8WLT - chains AB and AG of the 213 polymer chains in the assembly; structure by electron microscopy, 4.10 A resolution (low resolution: residue-level contacts below are approximate; hydrogen-bond / salt-bridge calls are withheld).

== Chain AB ==
Protein: Flagellar basal-body rod protein FlgF
Source organism: Salmonella enterica subsp. enterica serovar Typhimurium str. LT2
UniProt: P16323 (FLGF_SALTY); numbering as in UniProt (aligned over 1-251)
Chain sequence (251 residues; numbered 1 to 251; the number before each row is that of its first residue):
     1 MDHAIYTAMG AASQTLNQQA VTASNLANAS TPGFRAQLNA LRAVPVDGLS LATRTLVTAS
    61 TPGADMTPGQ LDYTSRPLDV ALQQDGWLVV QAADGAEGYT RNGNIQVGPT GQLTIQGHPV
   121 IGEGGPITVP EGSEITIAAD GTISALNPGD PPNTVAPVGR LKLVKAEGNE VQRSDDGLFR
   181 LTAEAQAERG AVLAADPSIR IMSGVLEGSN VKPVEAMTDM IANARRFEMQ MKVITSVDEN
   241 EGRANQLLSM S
Not modelled in the structure: 1, 251

== Chain AG ==
Protein: Flagellar basal-body rod protein FlgG
Source organism: Salmonella enterica subsp. enterica serovar Typhimurium str. LT2
UniProt: P0A1J3 (FLGG_SALTY); residue numbers follow UniProt; this construct covers 1-260
Chain sequence (260 residues; each row starts with the number of its first residue):
     1 MISSLWIAKT GLDAQQTNMD VIANNLANVS TNGFKRQRAV FEDLLYQTIR QPGAQSSEQT
    61 TLPSGLQIGT GVRPVATERL HSQGNLSQTN NSKDVAIKGQ GFFQVMLPDG TSAYTRDGSF
   121 QVDQNGQLVT AGGFQVQPAI TIPANALSIT IGRDGVVSVT QQGQAAPVQV GQLNLTTFMN
   181 DTGLESIGEN LYIETQSSGA PNESTPGLNG AGLLYQGYVE TSNVNVAEEL VNMIQVQRAY
   241 EINSKAVSTT DQMLQKLTQL
Not modelled in the structure: 1, 56-59

== How chain AB and chain AG interact ==
Pairs across the interface (98; chain AB residue first):
  Thr-15(AB) with Met-253(AG)
  Leu-16(AB) with Ile-2(AG)
  Asn-17(AB) with Ile-68(AG)
  Gln-19(AB) with Ser-4(AG); Ala-246(AG); Thr-249(AG); Thr-250(AG); Met-253(AG)
  Ala-20(AB) with Ser-3(AG); Ile-7(AG); Ile-68(AG)
  Val-21(AB) with Ile-68(AG)
  Ser-24(AB) with Ile-7(AG)
  Leu-26(AB) with Ile-242(AG); Asn-243(AG); Ala-246(AG)
  Ala-27(AB) with Gly-11(AG); Val-72(AG); Asn-243(AG)
  Asn-28(AB) with Asp-43(AG); Gly-71(AG); Val-72(AG)
  Ala-29(AB) with Gln-15(AG); Gln-235(AG); Ala-239(AG)
  Ser-30(AB) with Asn-18(AG); Phe-41(AG)
  Thr-31(AB) with Phe-41(AG); Val-72(AG)
  Pro-32(AB) with Val-40(AG); Phe-41(AG)
  Phe-34(AB) with Asp-43(AG); Tyr-46(AG)
  Gln-37(AB) with Gln-67(AG)
  Arg-42(AB) with Leu-62(AG); Pro-63(AG)
  Thr-58(AB) with Arg-50(AG)
  Ala-59(AB) with Arg-50(AG); Leu-66(AG)
  Ser-60(AB) with Gly-65(AG); Leu-66(AG)
  Thr-61(AB) with Gly-65(AG); Leu-66(AG); Gln-67(AG)
  Gln-70(AB) with Gln-235(AG)
  Thr-74(AB) with Arg-38(AG); Glu-228(AG)
  Arg-76(AB) with Arg-38(AG); Leu-80(AG)
  Asp-79(AB) with Arg-38(AG)
  Asn-104(AB) with Arg-38(AG); Val-40(AG); Glu-78(AG)
  Gln-106(AB) with Glu-78(AG); Asn-180(AG); Thr-182(AG)
  Val-107(AB) with Asn-180(AG)
  Pro-109(AB) with Met-179(AG); Asn-180(AG); Ser-197(AG); Ser-198(AG)
  Gln-116(AB) with Glu-42(AG)
  Glu-131(AB) with Met-179(AG)
  Gly-132(AB) with Met-179(AG)
  Pro-148(AB) with Gln-100(AG); Gly-210(AG)
  Gly-149(AB) with Gly-210(AG)
  Gln-172(AB) with Pro-52(AG)
  Arg-173(AB) with Tyr-46(AG); Gln-67(AG)
  Ser-174(AB) with Tyr-46(AG); Gln-67(AG)
  Asp-175(AB) with Leu-45(AG); Tyr-46(AG); Thr-48(AG); Gln-67(AG)
  Gly-177(AB) with Tyr-46(AG)
  Glu-184(AB) with Gln-55(AG)
  Leu-206(AB) with Arg-38(AG)
  Pro-213(AB) with Ile-242(AG)
  Met-217(AB) with Ile-242(AG); Lys-245(AG)
  Met-220(AB) with Lys-245(AG); Ala-246(AG); Thr-249(AG)
  Ile-221(AB) with Lys-245(AG)
  Asn-223(AB) with Met-253(AG)
  Ala-224(AB) with Thr-249(AG); Met-253(AG)
  Arg-225(AB) with Gln-252(AG)
  Phe-227(AB) with Met-253(AG); Leu-257(AG)
  Glu-228(AB) with Lys-256(AG)
  Met-231(AB) with Lys-256(AG); Leu-257(AG); Leu-260(AG)
  Ile-234(AB) with Leu-260(AG)
  Thr-235(AB) with Leu-260(AG)
Interface residues without a listed pair, chain AB (61 interface residues in all): Gln-14, Ala-23, Pro-62, Asp-72, Ser-75, Gly-108, Glu-134, Asp-176
Interface residues without a listed pair, chain AG (57 interface residues in all): Thr-10, Thr-61, Ser-82, Phe-178, Gln-196, Gly-199, Asn-209, Leu-254

== Summary ==
61 residues of chain AB and 57 residues of chain AG are in contact.
Chain AB is Flagellar basal-body rod protein FlgF and chain AG is Flagellar basal-body rod protein FlgG, both
from Salmonella enterica subsp. enterica serovar Typhimurium str. LT2; the structure, Cryo-EM structure of the
membrane-anchored part of the flagellar motor-hook complex in the CCW state, was determined by electron
microscopy (same publication as 8WHT, 8WIW, 8WK3, 8WK4, 8WKI, 8WKK and 11 further entries).
